2MLY - chains A and B; structure by solution NMR.

[Chain A]
Molecule: Trigger factor
Source organism: Escherichia coli
Notes: EC 5.2.1.8
UniProt: U6N325 (U6N325_ECOLI); residues 1-432 here = UniProt positions 1-432
Sequence (443 residues; numbered -10 to 432; the number before each row is that of its first residue; numbers below 1 keep their minus sign (Met-10 is residue -10)):
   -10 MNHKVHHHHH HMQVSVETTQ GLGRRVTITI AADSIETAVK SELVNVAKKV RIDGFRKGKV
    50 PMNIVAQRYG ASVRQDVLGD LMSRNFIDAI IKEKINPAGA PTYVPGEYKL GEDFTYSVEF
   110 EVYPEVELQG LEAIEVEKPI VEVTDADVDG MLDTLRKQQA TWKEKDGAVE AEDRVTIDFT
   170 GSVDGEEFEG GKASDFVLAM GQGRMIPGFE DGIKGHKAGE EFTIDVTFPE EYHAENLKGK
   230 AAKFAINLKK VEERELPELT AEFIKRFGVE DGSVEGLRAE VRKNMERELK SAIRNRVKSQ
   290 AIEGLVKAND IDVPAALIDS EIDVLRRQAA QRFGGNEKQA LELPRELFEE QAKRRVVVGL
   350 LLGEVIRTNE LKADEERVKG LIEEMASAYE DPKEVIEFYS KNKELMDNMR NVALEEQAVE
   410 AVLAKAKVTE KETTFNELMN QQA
Disordered / not traced: -10 to 0
Differences from the reference sequence: expression tag (-10 to 0)

[Chain B]
Molecule: Alkaline phosphatase
Source organism: Escherichia coli
UniProt: U6N3P1 (U6N3P1_ECOLI); residues 1-150 here = UniProt positions 1-150
Sequence (151 residues; numbered 0 to 150; the number before each row is that of its first residue; numbering starts at 0):
     0 HMKQSTIALA LLPLLFTPVT KARTPEMPVL ENRAAQGDIT APGGARRLTG DQTAALRDSL
    60 SDKPAKNIIL LIGDGMGDSE ITAARNYAEG AGGFFKGIDA LPLTGQYTHY ALNKKTGKPD
   120 YVTDSAASAT AWSTGVKTYN GALGVDIHEK D
Disordered / not traced: 0
Differences from the reference sequence: expression tag (0)

[Chain A / chain B interface]
Residue-residue contacts (97; chain A residue first):
  Met140(A) - Ser127(B)
  Met140(A) - Ala128(B)
  Leu144(A) - Ala128(B)
  Leu144(A) - Trp131(B)
  Phe168(A) - Leu13(B)
  Phe177(A) - Ala7(B)
  Phe177(A) - Leu8(B)
  Phe177(A) - Leu13(B)
  Glu178(A) - Met1(B)
  Glu178(A) - Ala7(B)
  Gly179(A) - Leu8(B)
  Gly180(A) - Leu8(B)
  Ala182(A) - Leu14(B)
  Phe185(A) - Leu14(B)
  Phe185(A) - Thr16(B)
  Val186(A) - Thr16(B)
  Val186(A) - Val18(B)
  Gln191(A) - Thr16(B)
  Arg193(A) - Phe15(B)
  Arg193(A) - Thr16(B)
  Met194(A) - Leu13(B)
  Met194(A) - Leu14(B)
  Met194(A) - Phe15(B)
  Ile195(A) - Leu13(B)
  Phe217(A) - Leu13(B)
  Glu220(A) - Leu11(B)
  Tyr221(A) - Ile6(B)
  Tyr221(A) - Leu11(B)
  His222(A) - Leu10(B)
  His222(A) - Leu11(B)
  Ala223(A) - Ile6(B)
  Leu226(A) - Ile6(B)
  Phe233(A) - Leu13(B)
  Phe256(A) - Trp131(B)
  Gly257(A) - Trp131(B)
  Gly257(A) - Thr133(B)
  Val258(A) - Trp131(B)
  Glu259(A) - Thr133(B)
  Val270(A) - Ala128(B)
  Val270(A) - Ala130(B)
  Val270(A) - Trp131(B)
  Asn273(A) - Ala130(B)
  Asn273(A) - Trp131(B)
  Met274(A) - Ala128(B)
  Glu277(A) - Ser124(B)
  Glu277(A) - Ala126(B)
  Ala281(A) - Ser124(B)
  Lys287(A) - Leu111(B)
  Ile291(A) - Leu111(B)
  Leu306(A) - Tyr109(B)
  Glu310(A) - Tyr109(B)
  Glu310(A) - Lys113(B)
  Gln317(A) - Lys113(B)
  Gln317(A) - Asp119(B)
  Gln317(A) - Tyr120(B)
  Arg321(A) - Asp119(B)
  Arg321(A) - Tyr120(B)
  Arg344(A) - Asn112(B)
  Arg344(A) - Asp119(B)
  Val345(A) - Tyr109(B)
  Val347(A) - Leu111(B)
  Gly348(A) - His108(B)
  Gly348(A) - Tyr109(B)
  Leu349(A) - Tyr109(B)
  Ile355(A) - His108(B)
  Met374(A) - Phe94(B)
  Met374(A) - Ile97(B)
  Ala377(A) - Phe94(B)
  Tyr378(A) - Phe94(B)
  Tyr378(A) - Lys95(B)
  Glu383(A) - Lys95(B)
  Glu383(A) - Gly96(B)
  Val384(A) - Ile97(B)
  Phe387(A) - Ile97(B)
  Tyr388(A) - Ile97(B)
  Glu393(A) - Gln105(B)
  Leu394(A) - Ile97(B)
  Leu394(A) - Asp98(B)
  Asp396(A) - Gln105(B)
  Asp396(A) - Tyr106(B)
  Asn397(A) - Leu100(B)
  Asn397(A) - Pro101(B)
  Asn397(A) - Gln105(B)
  Arg399(A) - Tyr106(B)
  Asn400(A) - Gln105(B)
  Asn400(A) - Tyr106(B)
  Val401(A) - Leu100(B)
  Leu403(A) - His108(B)
  Glu404(A) - His108(B)
  Glu404(A) - Leu111(B)
  Asn425(A) - Ser127(B)
  Met428(A) - Ala126(B)
  Met428(A) - Ser127(B)
  Asn429(A) - Asp123(B)
  Gln430(A) - Thr122(B)
  Gln430(A) - Asp123(B)
  Gln430(A) - Ser127(B)
Other interface residues (no listed pair), chain A (72 interface residues in all): Leu141, Lys181, Asp184, Phe198, Asn284, Leu314, Leu351, Gly352, Leu427, Gln431
Other interface residues (no listed pair), chain B (44 interface residues in all): Lys20, Ala99, Thr107, Ala110, Lys114, Pro118, Ala125, Ser132
The authors on this interface:
  - interface residues, chain B: Thr16(B), Phe94(B), Ile97(B), Trp131(B)

[In short]
72 residues of chain A and 44 residues of chain B are in contact. From the paper: interface residues Thr16(B),
Phe94(B) and Ile97(B) among others.
Here chain A is Trigger factor and chain B is Alkaline phosphatase, both from Escherichia coli. Entry 2MLY
(NMR structure of E. coli Trigger Factor in complex with unfolded PhoA1-150) was determined by solution NMR
(same publication as 2MLX and 2MLZ).
